1C7Y - chains E and A of the 9 polymer chains in the assembly; structure by X-ray diffraction, 3.10 A resolution.

== Chain E ==
Molecule: 12-nt DNA strand
Sequence (12 nucleotides; row label = number of the first residue in the row):
   501 GGTTAGGGTG AA

== Chain A ==
Molecule: Holliday junction DNA helicase ruva
Source organism: Escherichia coli
UniProtKB: P0A809 (RUVA_ECOLI); residue numbers follow UniProt; this construct covers 1-203
Chain sequence (203 residues; row label = number of the first residue in the row):
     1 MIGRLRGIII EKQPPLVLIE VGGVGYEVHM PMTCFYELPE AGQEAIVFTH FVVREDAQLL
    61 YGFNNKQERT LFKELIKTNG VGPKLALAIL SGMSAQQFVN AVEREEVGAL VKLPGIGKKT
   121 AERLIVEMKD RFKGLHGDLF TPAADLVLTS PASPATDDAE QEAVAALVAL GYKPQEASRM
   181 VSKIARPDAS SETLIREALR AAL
Disordered / not traced: 151-154
UniProt features mapped onto this chain:
  - region: Ala143 to Ala155 (Flexible linker)
  - motif: Glu55, Asp56 (Acidic pin)
  - binding site (DNA): Thr78 to Leu85, Pro114 to Gly117, Lys119, Thr120, Arg123
  - mutagenesis: Val28 (V28G: Defective replication fork reversal (RFR), UV light resistant, resistant to mitomycin C (MMC)), Tyr36 (Y36A: Partially complements deletion, tetramerizes, binds RuvB, branch migration by RuvA-RuvB is normal), Glu55 to Asp56 (Reduced binding of Holliday junction (HJ) DNA, binds dsDNA, decreases HJ resolution with RuvAB, inhibits chi resolution with RuvABC, nearly 10000-fold decrease in UV resistance), Glu55 (E55D: Does not bind dsDNA, slightly increases HJ resolution with RuvAB, 20% decreased chi resolution with RuvABC, no effect in vivo ...), Asp56 (D56K: Binds dsDNA, increases HJ resolution with RuvAB, no chi resolution with RuvABC; D56N: Reduced binding of HJ DNA, binds dsDNA, increases HJ resolution with RuvAB), Ile89 (I89N: Defective RFR, UV light resistant, sensitive to MMC), Leu110 (L110A: Does not complement deletion, tetramerizes, binds RuvB, does not bind DNA, no migration by RuvA-RuvB), Pro114 (P114S: Defective RFR, UV light resistant, resistant to MMC, may interact poorly with RuvB), Lys119 to Glu127 (In RuvA2KaP; tetramerizes, weakly octamerizes, binds RuvB, binds HJ DNA, makes weak complex II on HJ, 50% stimulation of RuvB ATPase, poor branch migration, does not inhibit RuvC, no defect in HJ ...), Thr120 (T120N: Suppresses the RuvB 'P220S' mutation, restores wild-type phenotype), Glu122 to Asp130 (In RuvA3m; does not make complex II with HJ, tetramerizes, binds HJ DNA, binds RuvB and stimulates its helicase activity, has decreased branch migration activity, alters RuvA-RuvC interaction, does ...), Val164 (V164I: Defective RFR, UV light resistant, resistant to MMC, may interact poorly with RuvB), 4 further mutagenesis entries in UniProt
From the paper describing this entry:
  - binding site for the 13-nt DNA strand: Gly80, Lys84, Val107
  - binding site for the 13-nt DNA strand: Gly82
  - binding site for the 12-nt DNA strand (chain E): Gly115, Arg123
  - binding site for the 12-nt DNA strand: Gly117
  - binding site for the 12-nt DNA strand: Lys119
  - binding site for the 13-nt DNA strand: Arg54 (proposed by the authors, not directly observed)
  - binding site for the 13-nt DNA strand: Glu55 (proposed by the authors, not directly observed)
  - binding site for the 13-nt DNA strand: Asp56 (proposed by the authors, not directly observed)
  - binding site for the 13-nt DNA strand: Val111
  - binding site for the 13-nt DNA strand: Lys118
  - conformationally variable residues (order/disorder transition): Thr141 to Asp157

== Interface between chain E and chain A ==
Residue-residue contacts - 11 pairs, chain E then chain A:
  DA505(E) with Asn79(A), phosphate contact; Lys119(A), salt bridge to the phosphate; Thr120(A), phosphate contact; Arg123(A), salt bridge to the phosphate
  DG506(E) with Gly115(A), sugar contact; Gly117(A), hydrogen bond to the phosphate; Lys119(A), phosphate contact; Thr120(A), hydrogen bond to the phosphate
  DG507(E) with Pro114(A), phosphate contact; Gly115(A), hydrogen bond to the phosphate; Gly117(A), phosphate contact
Other interface residues (no listed pair), chain E (4 interface residues in all): DT504
Other interface residues (no listed pair), chain A (9 interface residues in all): Leu113, Ile116

== In short ==
4 residues of chain E face 9 of chain A across their interface; the contacts include 3 hydrogen bonds and 2
salt bridges. Polar pairs include DG506(E)-Gly117(A), DG506(E)-Thr120(A) and DG507(E)-Gly115(A). The paper
reports a binding site for the 13-nt DNA strand at Gly80(A), Lys84(A) and Val107(A) among others; a binding
site for the 12-nt DNA strand (chain E) at Gly115(A) and Arg123(A).
Chain E is a 12-nt DNA strand and chain A is Holliday junction DNA helicase ruva (Escherichia coli); the
structure, E.coli ruva-holliday junction complex, was determined by X-ray diffraction.
